PDB entry 6MHG | electron microscopy, 3.57 A resolution | chains E and M of the 23 polymer chains in the assembly

[Chain E]
Protein: circumsporozoite protein
From: Plasmodium falciparum
Notes: fragment: shortened construct
Sequence (278 residues; numbered -76 to 201; the number before each row is that of its first residue; numbers below 1 keep their minus sign (Tyr-76 is residue -76)):
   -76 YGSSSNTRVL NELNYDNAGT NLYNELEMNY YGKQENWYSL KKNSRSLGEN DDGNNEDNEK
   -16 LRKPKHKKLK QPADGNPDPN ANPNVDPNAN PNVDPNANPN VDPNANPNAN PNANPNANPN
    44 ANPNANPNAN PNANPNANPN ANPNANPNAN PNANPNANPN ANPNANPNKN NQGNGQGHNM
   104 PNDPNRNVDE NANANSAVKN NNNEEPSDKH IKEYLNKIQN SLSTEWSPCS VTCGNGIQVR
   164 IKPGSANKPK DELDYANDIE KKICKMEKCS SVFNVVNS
Unresolved in the structure: -76 to 0, 91-201

[Chain M]
Protein: Fab311 heavy chain
From: Homo sapiens
Reference sequence: V9HW68 (V9HW68_HUMAN); residues 103-217 here correspond to UniProt positions 130-244 (UniProt number = residue number + 27)
Sequence (225 residues; row label = number of the first residue in the row; a row labelled like 82A-82C holds insertion residues (82A, then the next letters in order)):
     1 EVQLVESGGG VVPPGRSLRL SCATSGFTFS NYGMHWVRQA PGKGLEWVAI IW
   52A Y
    53 DGSRNFYAAS VEGRFTISRD NSKNTLYLQM
82A-82C NSL
    83 RVEDTAVYYC ARAAYYDT
100A-100D SGYG
   101 DYWGQGTLVT VSSASTKGPS VFPLAPSSKS TSGGTAALGC LVKDYFPEPV TVSWNSGALT
   161 SGVHTFPAVL QSSGLYSLSS VVTVPSSSLG TQTYICNVNH KPSNTKVDKK VEPKSCD
Unresolved in the structure: 1, 114-217
Disulfides: Cys22-Cys92

[How chain E and chain M interact]
Contacting residue pairs - 20 pairs, chain E then chain M:
  Asp1(E) with Phe58(M)
  Pro2(E) with Phe58(M)
  Asn3(E) with Thr100(M), hydrogen bond (side chain-backbone); Ser100A(M); Gly100B(M), hydrogen bond (side chain-backbone)
  Ala4(E) with Trp52(M), hydrophobic
  Asn5(E) with Trp52(M); Tyr97(M); Asp99(M), hydrogen bond (side chain-backbone)
  Pro6(E) with Trp52(M), hydrophobic; Ala95(M), hydrophobic; Tyr97(M)
  Asn7(E) with Asn31(M); Tyr32(M); Gly33(M), hydrogen bond (side chain-backbone); Tyr52A(M); Ala95(M), hydrogen bond (side chain-backbone)
  Val8(E) with Ser30(M); Asn31(M), hydrogen bond (backbone-backbone); Tyr52A(M), hydrophobic
Other interface residues (no listed pair), chain M (15 interface residues in all): Ile50, Ala96

[Summary]
Chain E and chain M form an interface of 8 and 15 residues respectively; the contacts include 6 hydrogen
bonds. Among the polar pairs are Asn3(E)-Thr100(M), Asn3(E)-Gly100B(M) and Asn5(E)-Asp99(M).
Chain E is circumsporozoite protein (Plasmodium falciparum) and chain M is Fab311 heavy chain (Homo sapiens);
the structure, Cryo-EM structure of the circumsporozoite protein of Plasmodium falciparum with a
vaccine-elicited antibody reveals maturation of ..., was determined by electron microscopy, deposited together
with 6MB3.
